Entry 9BTI (electron microscopy, 4.14 A resolution (low resolution: residue-level contacts below are approximate; hydrogen-bond / salt-bridge calls are withheld)); this record covers chains C and H of the 8 polymer chains in the assembly.

Chain C:
Protein: Envelope glycoprotein gp120
Organism: Human immunodeficiency virus 1
UniProtKB: A0A8A0W558 (A0A8A0W558_9HIV1); the construct lacks a stretch of the UniProt sequence and is renumbered around it, so the offset changes along the chain: 31-138 = UniProt 29-136; 144-309 = UniProt 137-302; 312-321 = UniProt 303-312; 322-354 = UniProt 314-346; 3 more segments
Chain sequence (479 residues; each row starts with the number of its first residue; note: 25 numbers in that range are skipped by the numbering (no residue carries them; nothing is unmodelled there); a row labelled like 395A-395R holds insertion residues (395A, then the next letters in order)):
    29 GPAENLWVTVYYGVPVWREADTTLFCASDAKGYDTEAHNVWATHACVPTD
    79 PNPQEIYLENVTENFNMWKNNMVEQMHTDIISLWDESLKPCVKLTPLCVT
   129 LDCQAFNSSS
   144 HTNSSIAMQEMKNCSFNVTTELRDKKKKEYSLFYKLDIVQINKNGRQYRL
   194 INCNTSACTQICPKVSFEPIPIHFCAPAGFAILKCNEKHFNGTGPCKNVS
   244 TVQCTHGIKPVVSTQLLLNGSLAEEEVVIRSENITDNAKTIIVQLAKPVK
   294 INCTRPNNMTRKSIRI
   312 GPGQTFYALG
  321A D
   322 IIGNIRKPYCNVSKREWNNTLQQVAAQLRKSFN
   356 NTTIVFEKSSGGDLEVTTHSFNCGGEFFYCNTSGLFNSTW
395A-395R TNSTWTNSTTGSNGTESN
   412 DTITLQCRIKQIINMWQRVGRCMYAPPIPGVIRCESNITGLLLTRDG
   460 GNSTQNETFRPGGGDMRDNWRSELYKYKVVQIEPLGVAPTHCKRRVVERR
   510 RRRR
Disordered / not traced: 29-30, 59-62, 144-149, 356-357, 395A-395R, 460-464, 505-513
Construct notes: expression tag (29-30, 512-513); conflict Asn-33 (Lys31 in A0A8A0W558), Asn-80 (Arg78 in A0A8A0W558), Ile-84 (Met82 in A0A8A0W558), 26 further conflict positions vs the reference (A0A8A0W558) not listed
Disulfide bonds: Cys-54/Cys-74, Cys-119/Cys-205, Cys-126/Cys-196, Cys-131/Cys-157, Cys-201/Cys-433, Cys-218/Cys-247, Cys-228/Cys-239, Cys-378/Cys-445, Cys-385/Cys-418
Covalently attached groups: N-acetylglucosamine (NAG) linked to Asn-88, Asn-135, Asn-156, Asn-160, Asn-197, Asn-234, Asn-241, Asn-295, Asn-301, Asn-332, Asn-339, Asn-386, Asn-392, Asn-448; glycan linked to Asn-262

Chain H:
Protein: Envelope glycoprotein gp120
Organism: Human immunodeficiency virus 1
UniProtKB: A0A8A0W558 (A0A8A0W558_9HIV1); the construct lacks a stretch of the UniProt sequence and is renumbered around it, so the offset changes along the chain: 31-137 = UniProt 29-135; 143-309 = UniProt 136-302; 312-321 = UniProt 303-312; 322-354 = UniProt 314-346; 3 more segments
Chain sequence (479 residues; numbered 29 to 513 plus 19 insertion-coded residues; 25 numbers in that range are skipped by the numbering (no residue carries them; nothing is unmodelled there); the number before each row is that of its first residue; a row labelled like 395A-395R holds insertion residues (395A, then the next letters in order)):
    29 GPAENLWVTVYYGVPVWREADTTLFCASDAKGYDTEAHNVWATHACVPTD
    79 PNPQEIYLENVTENFNMWKNNMVEQMHTDIISLWDESLKPCVKLTPLCVT
   129 LDCQAFNSS
   143 SHTNSSIAMQEMKNCSFNVTTELRDKKKKEYSLFYKLDIVQINKNGRQYR
   193 LINCNTSACTQICPKVSFEPIPIHFCAPAGFAILKCNEKHFNGTGPCKNV
   243 STVQCTHGIKPVVSTQLLLNGSLAEEEVVIRSENITDNAKTIIVQLAKPV
   293 KINCTRPNNMTRKSIRI
   312 GPGQTFYALG
  321A D
   322 IIGNIRKPYCNVSKREWNNTLQQVAAQLRKSFN
   356 NTTIVFEKSSGGDLEVTTHSFNCGGEFFYCNTSGLFNSTW
395A-395R TNSTWTNSTTGSNGTESN
   412 DTITLQCRIKQIINMWQRVGRCMYAPPIPGVIRCESNITGLLLTRDG
   460 GNSTQNETFRPGGGDMRDNWRSELYKYKVVQIEPLGVAPTHCKRRVVERR
   510 RRRR
Disordered / not traced: 29-30, 59-62, 143-149, 356-357, 395A-395R, 460-464, 505-513
Construct notes: expression tag (29-30, 512-513); conflict Asn-33 (Lys31 in A0A8A0W558), Asn-80 (Arg78 in A0A8A0W558), Ile-84 (Met82 in A0A8A0W558), 26 further conflict positions vs the reference (A0A8A0W558) not listed
Disulfide bonds: Cys-54/Cys-74, Cys-119/Cys-205, Cys-126/Cys-196, Cys-131/Cys-157, Cys-201/Cys-433, Cys-218/Cys-247, Cys-228/Cys-239, Cys-378/Cys-445, Cys-385/Cys-418
Covalently attached groups: N-acetylglucosamine (NAG) linked to Asn-88, Asn-135, Asn-156, Asn-160, Asn-197, Asn-234, Asn-241, Asn-295, Asn-301, Asn-332, Asn-339, Asn-386, Asn-392, Asn-448; glycan linked to Asn-262

Chain C / chain H interface:
Residue-residue contacts (12; chain C residue first):
  Glu-164(C) / Arg-192(H)
  Glu-164(C) / Cys-196(H)
  Leu-165(C) / Cys-126(H)
  Leu-165(C) / Val-127(H)
  Leu-165(C) / Thr-128(H)
  Leu-165(C) / Arg-192(H)
  Arg-166(C) / Cys-126(H)
  Lys-168(C) / Thr-128(H)
  Pro-313(C) / Cys-196(H)
  Pro-313(C) / Ala-200(H)
  Gly-314(C) / Thr-198(H)
  Gly-314(C) / Ser-199(H)
Other interface residues (no listed pair), chain C (7 interface residues in all): Asp-167
Other interface residues (no listed pair), chain H (11 interface residues in all): Thr-123, Pro-124, Asn-197

Overview:
7 residues of chain C face 11 of chain H across their interface.
Both chains are Envelope glycoprotein gp120 (Human immunodeficiency virus 1). Entry 9BTI (Rhesus Fab
40591-a.01 in complex with T250.4 RnS SOSIP Env) was determined by electron microscopy (same publication as
9BNK, 9BNM, 9BNP, 9BTH, 9BTJ, 9BTL and 9BTV).
